2PXP - chains B and A; structure by X-ray diffraction, 2.50 A resolution.

Chain B:
Molecule: 4.5 S RNA
Notes: fragment: domain iv; engineered mutation(s): C132G, U133G, A175C, G176U
Sequence (49 nucleotides; each row starts with the number of its first residue):
   130 GGGGCUGUUU ACCAGGUCAG GUCCGAAAGG AAGCAGCCAA GGCAGCUCC
Small-molecule neighbours:
  - cobalt hexammine(III) (NCO), molecule 1: G130, G131, G132, G133, C175, U176, C177
  - cobalt hexammine(III) (NCO), molecule 2: U135, G136, U137, U138, A169, G170, G171, C172
  - cobalt hexammine(III) (NCO), molecule 3: C141, C142, G144, G145, U146, C147, C163, A164, G165, C166
  - cobalt hexammine(III) (NCO), molecule 4: U146, C147, A161, G162
  - cobalt hexammine(III) (NCO), molecule 5: A148, G149, G150, U151
  - cobalt hexammine(III) (NCO), molecule 6: C152, C153, G154, A157, G158, G159
  - cobalt hexammine(III) (NCO), molecule 7: C153, G154, A156

Chain A:
Molecule: Signal recognition particle protein
Organism: Escherichia coli
Notes: fragment: c terminal domain (residues 328-432)
Reference sequence: P0AGD7 (SRP54_ECOLI); the construct has insertions or renumbered stretches relative to UniProt, so the offset changes along the chain: 1-9 = UniProt 329-337; 23-82 = UniProt 371-430
Chain sequence (102 residues; numbered 1 to 82 plus 33 insertion-coded residues; 13 numbers in that range are skipped by the numbering (no residue carries them; nothing is unmodelled there); the number before each row is that of its first residue; a row labelled like 9A-9Z holds insertion residues (9A, then the next letters in order)):
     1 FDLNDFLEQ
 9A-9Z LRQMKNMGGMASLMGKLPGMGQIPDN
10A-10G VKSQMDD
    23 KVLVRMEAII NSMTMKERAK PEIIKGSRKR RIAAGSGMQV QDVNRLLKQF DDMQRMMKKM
Not modelled in the structure: 9A-9Z, 10A-10G
Modified / non-standard residues: Mse9G, Mse9J, Mse9N, Mse9T, Mse10E (selenomethionine); Mse28, Mse35, Mse37, Mse60, Mse75, Mse78, Mse79, Mse82 (selenomethionine; parent Met)
Construct notes: modified residue (9G, 9J, 9N, 9T, 10E, 28, 35, 37, 60, 75, 78-79, 82); engineered mutation Ser58 (Cys406 in P0AGD7)

Chain B / chain A interface:
Contacting residue pairs (30; chain B residue first):
  U139(B) - Lys38(A)  salt bridge to the phosphate
  A140(B) - Thr36(A)  sugar contact
  A140(B) - Lys38(A)  salt bridge to the phosphate
  A140(B) - Ser49(A)  hydrogen bond to the base
  A140(B) - Arg50(A)  hydrogen bond to the base
  A140(B) - Arg53(A)  hydrogen bond to the base
  C141(B) - Ser49(A)  base contact
  C141(B) - Arg53(A)  sugar contact
  A148(B) - Asn33(A)  hydrogen bond to the base
  G149(B) - Ala30(A)  hydrogen bond to the base
  G149(B) - Asn33(A)  hydrogen bond to the sugar
  G149(B) - Ser34(A)  hydrogen bond to the base
  G149(B) - Gly57(A)  hydrogen bond to the base
  G149(B) - Ser58(A)  base contact
  G150(B) - Ala30(A)  sugar contact
  G150(B) - Gly57(A)  base contact
  G150(B) - Ser58(A)  hydrogen bond to the sugar
  G150(B) - Gly59(A)  base contact
  G150(B) - Mse60(A)  sugar contact
  U151(B) - Gly59(A)  hydrogen bond to the sugar
  U151(B) - Mse60(A)  sugar contact
  C163(B) - Asn33(A)  base contact
  C163(B) - Ser34(A)  hydrogen bond to the base
  C163(B) - Arg53(A)  hydrogen bond to the sugar
  C163(B) - Gly57(A)  sugar contact
  A164(B) - Asn33(A)  sugar contact
  A164(B) - Ser34(A)  sugar contact
  A164(B) - Mse35(A)  hydrogen bond to the sugar
  A164(B) - Thr36(A)  sugar contact
  A164(B) - Arg40(A)  sugar contact
Other interface residues (no listed pair), chain B (10 interface residues in all): G162
Other interface residues (no listed pair), chain A (17 interface residues in all): Val26, Glu39, Ala56

Summary:
Chain B and chain A form an interface of 10 and 17 residues respectively; the contacts include 13 hydrogen
bonds and 2 salt bridges. Polar contacts include A140(B)-Ser49(A), A140(B)-Arg50(A) and A140(B)-Arg53(A).
Chain B binds 7 copies of cobalt hexammine(III).
Chain B is 4.5 S RNA and chain A is Signal recognition particle protein (Escherichia coli); the structure,
Variant 13 of Ribonucleoprotein Core of the E. Coli Signal Recognition Particle, was determined by X-ray
diffraction (same publication as 2PXB, 2PXD, 2PXE, 2PXF, 2PXK, 2PXL, 2PXQ and 2PXT).
